7D3E - chains A and C of the 4 polymer chains in the assembly; structure by electron microscopy, 2.80 A resolution.

== Chain A (and C) ==
Name: Dual oxidase 1
Source organism: Homo sapiens
Notes: EC 1.11.1.-, 1.6.3.1; chain C of this document is another copy of the same molecule, construct and numbering; everything in this record applies to it too
UniProt: Q9NRD9 (DUOX1_HUMAN); numbering as in UniProt (aligned over 1-1551)
Sequence (1551 residues; each row starts with the number of its first residue):
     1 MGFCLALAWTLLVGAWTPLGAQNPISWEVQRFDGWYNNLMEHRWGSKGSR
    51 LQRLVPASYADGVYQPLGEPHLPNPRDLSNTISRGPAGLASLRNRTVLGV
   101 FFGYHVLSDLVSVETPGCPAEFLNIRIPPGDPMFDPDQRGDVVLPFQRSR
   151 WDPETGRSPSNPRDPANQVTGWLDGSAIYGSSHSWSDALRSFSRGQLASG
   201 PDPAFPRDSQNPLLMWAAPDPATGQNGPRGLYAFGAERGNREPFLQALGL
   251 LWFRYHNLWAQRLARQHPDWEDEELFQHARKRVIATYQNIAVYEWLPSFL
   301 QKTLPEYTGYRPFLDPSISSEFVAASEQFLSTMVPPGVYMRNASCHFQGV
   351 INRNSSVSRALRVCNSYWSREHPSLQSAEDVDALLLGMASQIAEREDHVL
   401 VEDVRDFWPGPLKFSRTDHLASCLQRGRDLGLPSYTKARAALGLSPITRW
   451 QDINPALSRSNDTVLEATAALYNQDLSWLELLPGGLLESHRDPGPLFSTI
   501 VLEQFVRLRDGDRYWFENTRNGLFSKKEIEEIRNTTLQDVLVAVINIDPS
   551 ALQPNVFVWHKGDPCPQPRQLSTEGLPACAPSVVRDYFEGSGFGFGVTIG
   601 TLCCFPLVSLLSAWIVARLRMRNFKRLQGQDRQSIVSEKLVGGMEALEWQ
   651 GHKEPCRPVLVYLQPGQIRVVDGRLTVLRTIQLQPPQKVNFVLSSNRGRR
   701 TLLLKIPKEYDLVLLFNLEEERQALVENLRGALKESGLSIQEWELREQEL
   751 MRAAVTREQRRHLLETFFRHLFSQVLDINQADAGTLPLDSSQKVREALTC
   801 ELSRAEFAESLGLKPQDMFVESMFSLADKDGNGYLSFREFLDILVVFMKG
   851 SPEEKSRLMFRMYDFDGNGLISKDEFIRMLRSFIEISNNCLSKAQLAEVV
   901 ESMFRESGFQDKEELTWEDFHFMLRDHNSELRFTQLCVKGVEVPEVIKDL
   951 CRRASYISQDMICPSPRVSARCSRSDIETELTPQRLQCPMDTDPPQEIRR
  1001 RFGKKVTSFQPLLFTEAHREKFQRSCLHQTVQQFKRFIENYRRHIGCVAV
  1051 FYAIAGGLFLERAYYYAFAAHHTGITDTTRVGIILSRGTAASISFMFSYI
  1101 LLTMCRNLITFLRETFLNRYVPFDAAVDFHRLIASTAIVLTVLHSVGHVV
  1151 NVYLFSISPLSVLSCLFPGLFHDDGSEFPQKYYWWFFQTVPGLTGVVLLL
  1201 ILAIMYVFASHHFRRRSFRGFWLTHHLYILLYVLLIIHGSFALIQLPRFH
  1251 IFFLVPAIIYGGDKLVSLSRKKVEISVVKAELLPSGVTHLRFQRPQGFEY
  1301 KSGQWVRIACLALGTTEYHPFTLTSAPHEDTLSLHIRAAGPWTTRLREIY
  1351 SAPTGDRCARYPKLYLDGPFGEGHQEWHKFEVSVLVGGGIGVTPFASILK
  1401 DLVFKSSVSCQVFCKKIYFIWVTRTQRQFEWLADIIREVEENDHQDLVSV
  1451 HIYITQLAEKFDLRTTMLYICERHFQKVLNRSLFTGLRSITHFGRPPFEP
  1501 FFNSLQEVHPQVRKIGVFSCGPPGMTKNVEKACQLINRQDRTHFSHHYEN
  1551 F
Disordered / not traced: 1-21, 620-642, 686-688, 695-699, 737-739, 787-790, 829-832, 849-852, 905-916, 926-1011, 1355-1360
Sequence notes: variant Phe-1178 (Leu in Q9NRD9)
UniProt features mapped onto this chain:
  - binding site (Ca(2+)): Asp-828, Asp-830, Asn-832, Tyr-834, Glu-839, Asp-864, Asp-866, Asn-868, Glu-875
  - glycosylation (N-linked (GlcNAc...) asparagine): Asn-94, Asn-342, Asn-354, Asn-461, Asn-534
  - natural variant: Phe-1178 (L1178F: this construct carries the variant)
Disulfide bonds: Cys-118/Cys-1165, Cys-345/Cys-565, Cys-364/Cys-579
Covalent attachments: N-acetylglucosamine (NAG) linked to Asn-94, Asn-342, Asn-534
Bound ions: Na+ site 1: Asp-109, Thr-170, Trp-172, Asp-174, Ser-176; Na+ site 2: Thr-332, Arg-395, Asp-397, Val-399; heme Fe site 1: His-1130, His-1225; heme Fe site 2: His-1144, His-1238
Ligand contacts:
  - FAD (flavin-adenine dinucleotide): Arg-1113, Asp-1124, Val-1127, Asp-1128, Arg-1131, Arg-1214, Trp-1305, Tyr-1318, His-1319, Pro-1320, Phe-1321, Thr-1322, His-1335, Ile-1336, Arg-1337, Ala-1339, Gly-1340, Pro-1341, Trp-1342, Thr-1343, Thr-1393, Phe-1551
  - heme (HEM), molecule 1: Leu-602, Arg-1087, Ala-1090, Ile-1093, Ser-1094, Phe-1097, Thr-1141, His-1144, Ser-1145, His-1148, Phe-1186, Pro-1191, Gly-1192, Gly-1195, Val-1196, Leu-1198, Leu-1199, Leu-1202, Leu-1235, His-1238, Gly-1239, Phe-1241, Ala-1242, Leu-1243, Ile-1244, Gln-1245, Leu-1246, Pro-1247, Arg-1248, Phe-1249
  - heme (HEM), molecule 2: Phe-1097, Ile-1100, Leu-1101, Met-1104, Arg-1106, Val-1127, His-1130, Arg-1131, Ala-1134, Leu-1202, Met-1205, Tyr-1206, Ala-1209, Ser-1210, Arg-1214, Phe-1221, Trp-1222, His-1225, His-1226, Tyr-1228, Leu-1231, Tyr-1232, Tyr-1260, Lys-1264, Tyr-1318
  - N-acetylglucosamine (NAG; 2-acetamido-2-deoxy-beta-D-glucopyranose): Leu-67, His-71, Trp-478
  - NADPH (NDP; NADPH dihydro-nicotinamide-adenine-dinucleotide phosphate): Arg-1036, Glu-1039, Asn-1040, Tyr-1041, Arg-1043, Gly-1388, Gly-1389, Ile-1390, Gly-1391, Val-1422, Thr-1423, Arg-1424, Thr-1455, Gln-1456, Arg-1495, Cys-1520, Gly-1521, Pro-1522, Pro-1523, Gly-1524, Met-1525, Asn-1528, Glu-1549, Asn-1550
What the authors report for this chain:
  - Na+ coordination: Asp-109, Thr-170, Trp-172, Asp-174, Ser-176, Thr-332, Arg-395, Asp-397, Val-399
  - conformationally variable residues (domain motion): Ala-894
  - mutagenesis - D109A/D174A, T332A/D397A: abolished binding to Isoform 2 of Dual oxidase maturation factor 1

== How chain A and chain C interact ==
Contacting residue pairs - 48 pairs, chain A then chain C:
  Leu-39(A) / Arg-53(C)
  Leu-39(A) / Val-55(C)
  Leu-39(A) / Pro-56(C)
  Met-40(A) / Leu-51(C)
  Met-40(A) / Gln-52(C)
  Met-40(A) / Arg-53(C)
  Met-40(A) / Asp-164(C)
  Glu-41(A) / Trp-44(C)  hydrogen bond
  Glu-41(A) / Arg-50(C)  salt bridge
  His-42(A) / Ser-160(C)
  His-42(A) / Asn-161(C)
  Trp-44(A) / Glu-41(C)  hydrogen bond
  Trp-44(A) / Trp-44(C)  hydrophobic
  Arg-50(A) / Glu-41(C)  salt bridge
  Leu-51(A) / Met-40(C)
  Gln-52(A) / Met-40(C)
  Gln-52(A) / Phe-313(C)
  Arg-53(A) / Leu-39(C)
  Arg-53(A) / Met-40(C)
  Leu-54(A) / Phe-313(C)  hydrophobic
  Val-55(A) / Leu-39(C)
  Pro-56(A) / Leu-39(C)
  Ser-160(A) / His-42(C)
  Asn-161(A) / His-42(C)
  Asp-164(A) / Met-40(C)
  Phe-313(A) / Gln-52(C)
  Phe-313(A) / Leu-54(C)  hydrophobic
  Phe-313(A) / Phe-313(C)
  Phe-313(A) / Leu-314(C)
  Phe-313(A) / Asp-315(C)  hydrogen bond (backbone-backbone)
  Phe-313(A) / Glu-503(C)
  Phe-313(A) / Arg-507(C)
  Leu-314(A) / Phe-313(C)
  Asp-315(A) / Phe-313(C)  hydrogen bond (backbone-backbone)
  Ala-440(A) / Arg-520(C)  hydrogen bond (backbone-side chain)
  Ala-441(A) / Arg-520(C)  hydrogen bond (backbone-side chain)
  Gly-443(A) / Arg-520(C)
  Glu-503(A) / Phe-313(C)
  Arg-507(A) / Phe-313(C)
  Arg-520(A) / Ala-440(C)  hydrogen bond (side chain-backbone)
  Arg-520(A) / Ala-441(C)  hydrogen bond (side chain-backbone)
  Arg-520(A) / Gly-443(C)
  Gln-1296(A) / Phe-1413(C)
  Gly-1297(A) / Lys-1379(C)
  Glu-1299(A) / His-1378(C)
  His-1378(A) / Glu-1299(C)
  Lys-1379(A) / Gly-1297(C)
  Phe-1413(A) / Gln-1296(C)
Interface residues without a listed pair, chain A (33 interface residues in all): Tyr-36, Leu-442, Lys-1301
Interface residues without a listed pair, chain C (33 interface residues in all): Tyr-36, Leu-442, Lys-1301
From the paper, about this interface:
  - hot spots on chain A (mutagenesis) - R50E, R507A, R507E: decreased binding to tetrameric peak formation on FSEC

== Overview ==
The chain A/chain C interface involves 33 residues from each chain; the contacts include 8 hydrogen bonds and
2 salt bridges. Among the polar pairs are Glu-41(A)/Arg-50(C), Glu-41(A)/Trp-44(C) and Ala-440(A)/Arg-520(C).
From the paper: R50E, R507A and R507E of chain A reduce binding to tetrameric peak formation on FSEC; Na+
coordination by Asp-109(A), Thr-170(A) and Trp-172(A) among others; 5 substitutions were tested in all.
Both chains are Dual oxidase 1 (Homo sapiens). Entry 7D3E (Cryo-EM structure of human DUOX1-DUOXA1 in
low-calcium state) was determined by electron microscopy (same publication as 7D3F).
